Entry 6X43 (electron microscopy, 3.60 A resolution); this record covers chains J and Q of the 9 polymer chains in the assembly.

== Chain J ==
Name: DNA-directed RNA polymerase subunit beta'
From: Escherichia coli
Notes: EC 2.7.7.6
Reference sequence: A0A4S1NBU2 (A0A4S1NBU2_ECOLX); residues 1-1407 here = UniProt positions 1-1407
Amino-acid sequence (1407 residues; numbered 1 to 1407; the number before each row is that of its first residue):
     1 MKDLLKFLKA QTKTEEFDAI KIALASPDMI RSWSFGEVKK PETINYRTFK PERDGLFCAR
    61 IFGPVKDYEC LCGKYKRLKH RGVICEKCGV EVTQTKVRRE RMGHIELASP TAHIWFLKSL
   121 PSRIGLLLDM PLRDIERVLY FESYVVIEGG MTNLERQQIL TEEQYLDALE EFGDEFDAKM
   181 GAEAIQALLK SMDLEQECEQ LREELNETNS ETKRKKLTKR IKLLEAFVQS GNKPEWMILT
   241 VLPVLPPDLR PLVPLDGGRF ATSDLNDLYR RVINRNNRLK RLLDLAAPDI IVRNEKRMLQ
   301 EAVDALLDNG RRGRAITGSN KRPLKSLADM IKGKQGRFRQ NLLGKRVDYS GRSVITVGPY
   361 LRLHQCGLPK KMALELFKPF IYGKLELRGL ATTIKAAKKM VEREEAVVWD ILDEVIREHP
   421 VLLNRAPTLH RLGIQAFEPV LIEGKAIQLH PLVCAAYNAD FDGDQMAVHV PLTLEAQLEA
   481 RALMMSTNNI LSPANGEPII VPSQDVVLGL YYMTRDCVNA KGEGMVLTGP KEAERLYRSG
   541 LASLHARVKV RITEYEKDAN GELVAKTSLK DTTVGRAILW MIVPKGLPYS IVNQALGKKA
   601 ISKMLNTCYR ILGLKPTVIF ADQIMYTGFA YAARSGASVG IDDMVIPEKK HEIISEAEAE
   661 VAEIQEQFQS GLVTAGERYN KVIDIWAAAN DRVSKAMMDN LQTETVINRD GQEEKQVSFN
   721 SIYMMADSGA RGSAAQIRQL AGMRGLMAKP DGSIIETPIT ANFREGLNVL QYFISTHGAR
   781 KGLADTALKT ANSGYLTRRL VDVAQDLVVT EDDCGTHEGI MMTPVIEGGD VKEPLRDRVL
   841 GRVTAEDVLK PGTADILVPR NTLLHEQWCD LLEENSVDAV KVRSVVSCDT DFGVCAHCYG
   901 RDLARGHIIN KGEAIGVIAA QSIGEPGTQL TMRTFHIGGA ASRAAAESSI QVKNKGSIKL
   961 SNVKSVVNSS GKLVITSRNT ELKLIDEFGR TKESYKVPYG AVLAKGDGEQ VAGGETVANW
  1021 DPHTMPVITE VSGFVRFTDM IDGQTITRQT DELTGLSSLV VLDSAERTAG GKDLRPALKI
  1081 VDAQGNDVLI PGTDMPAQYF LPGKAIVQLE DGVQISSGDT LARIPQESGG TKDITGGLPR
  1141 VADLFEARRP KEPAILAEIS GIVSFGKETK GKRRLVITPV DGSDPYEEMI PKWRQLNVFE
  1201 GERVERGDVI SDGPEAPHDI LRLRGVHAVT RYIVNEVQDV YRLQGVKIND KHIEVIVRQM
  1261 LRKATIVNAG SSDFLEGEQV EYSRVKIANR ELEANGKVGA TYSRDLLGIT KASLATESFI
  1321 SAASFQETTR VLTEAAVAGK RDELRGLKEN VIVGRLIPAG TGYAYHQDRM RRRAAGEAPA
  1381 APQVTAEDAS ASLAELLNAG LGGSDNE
Not modelled in the structure: 1-15, 934-947, 1127-1134, 1374-1407
Construct notes: conflict Val1384 (Met in A0A4S1NBU2)
Ion coordination: Zn2+ site 1: Cys70, Cys72, Cys85, Cys88; Mg2+: Asp460, Asp462 (shared with 1 residue of chain R); Zn2+ site 2: Cys814, Cys888, Cys898

== Chain Q ==
Molecule: 64-nt DNA strand
Sequence (64 nucleotides; row label = number of the first residue in the row):
     1 CCCAACGGCA CCGCTGCAAG GAATAGGATA CTTGCGGGCT AGGCTCTTAT GGCGGCGAAT
    61 ACCC
Not modelled in the structure: 1-9, 42-47

== Interface between chain J and chain Q ==
Residue-residue contacts (9):
  Leu120(J) - DA58(Q)  phosphate contact
  Arg259(J) - DT40(Q)  salt bridge to the phosphate
  Arg259(J) - DA41(Q)  salt bridge to the phosphate
  Ser319(J) - DA41(Q)  base contact
  Asn320(J) - DA41(Q)  base contact
  Lys321(J) - DT48(Q)  salt bridge to the phosphate
  Arg1148(J) - DG55(Q)  hydrogen bond to the phosphate
  Arg1148(J) - DC56(Q)  salt bridge to the phosphate
  Lys1170(J) - DC64(Q)  salt bridge to the phosphate
Other interface residues (no listed pair), chain J (10 interface residues in all): Pro121, Leu255, Lys1311
Other interface residues (no listed pair), chain Q (9 interface residues in all): DG57, DA59

== In short ==
The interface between chain J and chain Q involves 10 residues on one side and 9 on the other, with 1 hydrogen
bond and 5 salt bridges. Polar pairs include Arg1148(J)-DG55(Q), Arg259(J)-DT40(Q) and Arg259(J)-DA41(Q).
Cys70(J), Cys72(J), Cys85(J) and Cys88(J) coordinate Zn2+ site 1.
Chain J is DNA-directed RNA polymerase subunit beta' (Escherichia coli) and chain Q is a 64-nt DNA strand; the
structure, Mfd-bound E.coli RNA polymerase elongation complex - II state, was determined by electron
microscopy, deposited together with 6X26, 6X2F, 6X2N, 6X4W, 6X4Y and 6X50.
